2ISP - chains T and A of the 4 polymer chains in the assembly; structure by X-ray diffraction, 2.20 A resolution.

Chain T:
Molecule: 16-nt DNA strand
Sequence (16 nucleotides; numbered 1 to 16; the number before each row is that of its first residue):
     1 CCGACCGCGC ATCAGC

Chain A:
Molecule: Polymerase (DNA directed), beta
Source organism: Homo sapiens
Notes: EC 2.7.7.7
Reference sequence: Q3KP48 (Q3KP48_HUMAN); numbering as in UniProt (aligned over 1-335)
Chain sequence (335 residues; row label = number of the first residue in the row):
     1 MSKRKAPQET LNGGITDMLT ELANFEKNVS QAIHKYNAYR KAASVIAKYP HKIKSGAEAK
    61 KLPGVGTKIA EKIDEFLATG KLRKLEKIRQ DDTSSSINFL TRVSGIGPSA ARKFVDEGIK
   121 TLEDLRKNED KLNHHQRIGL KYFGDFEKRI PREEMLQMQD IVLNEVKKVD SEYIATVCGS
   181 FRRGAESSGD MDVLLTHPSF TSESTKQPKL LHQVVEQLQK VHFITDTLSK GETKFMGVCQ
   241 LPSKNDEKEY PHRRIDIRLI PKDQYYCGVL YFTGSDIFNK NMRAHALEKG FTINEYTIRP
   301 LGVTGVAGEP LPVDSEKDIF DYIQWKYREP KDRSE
Unresolved in the structure: 1-9
Bound ions: Na+ site 1: Lys60, Leu62, Val65 (shared with 1 residue of chain D); Na+ site 2: Thr101, Val103, Ile106 (shared with 1 residue of chain P); Mg2+: Asp190, Asp192 (together with GGH); Na+ site 3: Asp190, Asp192, Asp256 (together with GGH)
Small-molecule neighbours: GGH (2'-deoxy-5'-O-(hydroxy{[hydroxy(phosphonomethyl)phosphoryl]oxy}phosphoryl)guanosine): Arg149, Gly179, Ser180, Arg183, Ser188, Gly189, Asp190, Asp192, Tyr271, Phe272, Thr273, Gly274, Ser275, Asp276, Asn279, Arg283

Interface between chain T and chain A:
Contacting residue pairs (26):
  DC5(T) with His34(A), stacking on the base; Leu287(A), phosphate contact
  DC6(T) with Lys280(A), salt bridge to the phosphate; Arg283(A), hydrogen bond to the base; Ala284(A), sugar contact; Leu287(A), phosphate contact
  DG7(T) with Arg283(A), hydrogen bond to the sugar; Leu287(A), phosphate contact; Thr292(A), hydrogen bond to the phosphate; Ile293(A), sugar contact; Asn294(A), phosphate contact
  DC8(T) with Asn294(A), hydrogen bond to the phosphate; Glu295(A), sugar contact; Tyr296(A), phosphate contact
  DG9(T) with Thr233(A), hydrogen bond to the phosphate; Lys234(A), phosphate contact; Arg258(A), sugar contact; Tyr296(A), hydrogen bond to the phosphate
  DC10(T) with Ser229(A), phosphate contact; Lys230(A), phosphate contact; Gly231(A), phosphate contact; Glu232(A), hydrogen bond to the phosphate; Thr233(A), hydrogen bond to the phosphate; Lys234(A), hydrogen bond to the phosphate
  DA11(T) with Ser229(A), sugar contact; Lys230(A), hydrogen bond to the phosphate
Interface residues without a listed pair, chain T (8 interface residues in all): DT12
Interface residues without a listed pair, chain A (20 interface residues in all): Asn133, Tyr271, Arg299

In short:
8 residues of chain T and 20 residues of chain A are in contact, with 10 hydrogen bonds, 1 salt bridge and 1
aromatic stacking contact. Polar contacts include DC6(T)-Arg283(A), DG7(T)-Arg283(A) and DG7(T)-Thr292(A).
Chain A binds compound GGH.
Chain T is a 16-nt DNA strand and chain A is Polymerase (DNA directed), beta (Homo sapiens); the structure,
Ternary complex of DNA Polymerase beta with a dideoxy terminated primer and 2'-deoxyguanosine 5'-beta,
gamma-methylene triphosphate, was determined by X-ray diffraction, deposited together with 2ISO.
